PDB entry 4D25 | X-ray diffraction, 1.90 A resolution | chains A and D

[Chain A]
Protein: Bmvlg protein
From: Bombyx mori
Notes: fragment: helicase, residues 135-564
UniProtKB: O01378 (O01378_BOMMO); residue numbers follow UniProt; this construct covers 135-564
Chain sequence (434 residues; row label = number of the first residue in the row):
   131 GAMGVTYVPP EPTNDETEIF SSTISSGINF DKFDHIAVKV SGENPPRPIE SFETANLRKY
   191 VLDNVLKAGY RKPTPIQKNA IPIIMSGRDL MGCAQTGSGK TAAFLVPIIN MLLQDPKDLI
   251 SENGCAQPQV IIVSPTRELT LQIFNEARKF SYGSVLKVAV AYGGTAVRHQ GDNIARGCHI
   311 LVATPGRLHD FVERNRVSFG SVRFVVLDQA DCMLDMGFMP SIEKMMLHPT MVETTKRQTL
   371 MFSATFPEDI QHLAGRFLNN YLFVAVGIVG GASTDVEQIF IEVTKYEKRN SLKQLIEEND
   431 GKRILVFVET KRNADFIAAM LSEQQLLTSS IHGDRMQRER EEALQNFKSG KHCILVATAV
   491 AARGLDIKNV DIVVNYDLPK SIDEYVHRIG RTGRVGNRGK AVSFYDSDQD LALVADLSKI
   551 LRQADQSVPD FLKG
Unresolved in the structure: 131-136, 564
Differences from the reference sequence: expression tag (131-134); engineered mutation Gln-339 (Glu in O01378), Cys-342 (Arg in O01378)
Residues lining bound ligands: AMP-PNP (ANP; phosphoaminophosphonic acid-adenylate ester): Thr-153, Ile-154, Ser-156, Phe-160, Phe-182, Tyr-200, Lys-202, Pro-203, Thr-204, Gln-207, Gln-225, Thr-226, Gly-227, Ser-228, Gly-229, Lys-230, Thr-231, Ala-232, Gln-272, Glu-276, Lys-279, Gln-339, Ala-374, Gly-494, Asp-496, Arg-521, Arg-524, Val-525
What the authors report for this chain:
  - mutagenesis - K230N: abolished binding to ATP
  - mutagenesis - E339Q: decreased catalytic activity (proposed by the authors, not directly observed)

[Chain D]
Molecule: 6-nt RNA strand
Sequence (6 nucleotides; each row starts with the number of its first residue):
     1 UGACAU

[Interface between chain A and chain D]
Pairs across the interface (37):
  Pro-265(A) / A3(D)  hydrogen bond to the sugar
  Pro-265(A) / C4(D)  sugar contact
  Thr-266(A) / A3(D)  sugar contact
  Thr-266(A) / C4(D)  phosphate contact
  Arg-267(A) / C4(D)  hydrogen bond to the phosphate
  Arg-267(A) / A5(D)  salt bridge to the phosphate
  Tyr-292(A) / A5(D)  phosphate contact
  Gly-293(A) / A5(D)  hydrogen bond to the phosphate
  Gly-293(A) / U6(D)  phosphate contact
  Gly-294(A) / U6(D)  hydrogen bond to the phosphate
  Val-297(A) / U6(D)  sugar contact
  Thr-314(A) / C4(D)  hydrogen bond to the phosphate
  Thr-314(A) / A5(D)  hydrogen bond to the phosphate
  Pro-315(A) / C4(D)  sugar contact
  Gly-316(A) / C4(D)  hydrogen bond to the sugar
  Gly-316(A) / A5(D)  sugar contact
  Arg-317(A) / A5(D)  hydrogen bond to the phosphate
  Arg-317(A) / U6(D)  salt bridge to the phosphate
  Asp-320(A) / A5(D)  hydrogen bond to the sugar
  Asp-320(A) / U6(D)  sugar contact
  Arg-324(A) / U6(D)  hydrogen bond to the sugar
  Gly-347(A) / A3(D)  base contact
  Phe-348(A) / A3(D)  base contact
  Phe-348(A) / C4(D)  sugar contact
  Glu-439(A) / U1(D)  hydrogen bond to the sugar
  Glu-439(A) / G2(D)  sugar contact
  Thr-440(A) / U1(D)  phosphate contact
  Thr-440(A) / G2(D)  phosphate contact
  Lys-441(A) / G2(D)  salt bridge to the phosphate
  Lys-441(A) / A3(D)  phosphate contact
  His-462(A) / A3(D)  phosphate contact
  Gly-463(A) / A3(D)  hydrogen bond to the phosphate
  Arg-470(A) / C4(D)  salt bridge to the phosphate
  Thr-488(A) / G2(D)  hydrogen bond to the phosphate
  Thr-488(A) / A3(D)  hydrogen bond to the phosphate
  Ala-489(A) / G2(D)  sugar contact
  Val-490(A) / A3(D)  phosphate contact
Interface residues without a listed pair, chain A (27 interface residues in all): Glu-268, Thr-295, Arg-442

[Summary]
The interface between chain A and chain D involves 27 residues on one side and 6 on the other, with 14
hydrogen bonds and 4 salt bridges. Among the polar pairs are Pro-265(A)/A3(D), Gly-316(A)/C4(D) and
Asp-320(A)/A5(D). From the paper: K230N of chain A abolishes binding to ATP; E339Q of chain A reduces
catalytic activity.
Chain A is Bmvlg protein (Bombyx mori) and chain D is a 6-nt RNA strand; the structure, Crystal structure of
the Bombyx mori Vasa helicase (E339Q) in complex with RNA and AMPPNP, was determined by X-ray diffraction.
